PDB entry 6MOO | X-ray diffraction, 2.20 A resolution | chain A

Chain A:
Name: UDP-3-O-acyl-N-acetylglucosamine deacetylase
From: Pseudomonas aeruginosa
Notes: EC 3.5.1.108
UniProt: A0A072ZC86 (A0A072ZC86_PSEAI); numbering as in UniProt (aligned over 2-299)
Chain sequence (305 residues; each row starts with the number of its first residue; numbers below 1 keep their minus sign (His-5 is residue -5)):
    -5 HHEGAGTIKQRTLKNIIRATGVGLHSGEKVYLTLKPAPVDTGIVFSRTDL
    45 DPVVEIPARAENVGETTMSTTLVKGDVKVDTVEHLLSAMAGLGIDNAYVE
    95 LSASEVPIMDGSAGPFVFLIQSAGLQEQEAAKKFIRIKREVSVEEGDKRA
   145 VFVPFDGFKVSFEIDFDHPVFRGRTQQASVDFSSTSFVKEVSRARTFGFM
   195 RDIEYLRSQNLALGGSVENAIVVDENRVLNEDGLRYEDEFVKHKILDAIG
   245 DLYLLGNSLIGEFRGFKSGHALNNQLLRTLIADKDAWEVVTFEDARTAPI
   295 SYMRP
Not modelled in the structure: 166-169
Differences from the reference sequence: expression tag (-5 to 1); conflict Ser40 (Cys in A0A072ZC86)
Bound ions: Zn2+: His78, His237, Asp241 (together with achn-975)
Ligand contacts: achn-975 (A5F; N-[(2S)-3-azanyl-3-methyl-1-(oxidanylamino)-1-oxidanylidene-butan-2-yl]-4-[4-[(1R,2R)-2-(hydroxymethyl)cyclopropyl]buta -1,3-diynyl]benzamide): Leu18, His19, Met62, Glu77, His78, Thr190, Phe191, Gly192, Met194, Ile197, Arg201, Ala206, Gly209, Ser210, Val211, Ala214, Val216, His237, Lys238, Asp241, His264

In short:
Bound to chain A: achn-975. The Zn2+ site is built by His78, His237 and Asp241.
Chain A is UDP-3-O-acyl-N-acetylglucosamine deacetylase (Pseudomonas aeruginosa); the structure, Co-Crystal
structure of P. aeruginosa LpxC-achn975 complex, was determined by X-ray diffraction (same publication as
6MO4, 6MO5 and 6MOD).
